PDB entry 1OD9 | X-ray diffraction, 2.10 A resolution | chain A

[Chain A]
Protein: Sialoadhesin
Organism: Mus musculus
Notes: fragment: domain one, ig-like v-type domain, residues 20-138
Reference sequence: Q62230 (SN_MOUSE); residues 1-119 here correspond to UniProt positions 20-138 (UniProt number = residue number + 19)
Chain sequence (119 residues; numbered 1 to 119; the number before each row is that of its first residue):
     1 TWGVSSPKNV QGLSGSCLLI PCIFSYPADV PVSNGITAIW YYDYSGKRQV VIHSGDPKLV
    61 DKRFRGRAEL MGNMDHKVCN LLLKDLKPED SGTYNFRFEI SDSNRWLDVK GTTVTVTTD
Swiss-Prot annotation at these positions:
  - binding site (N-acetylneuraminate): Tyr44, Arg97, Ser103 to Leu107
Disulfides: Cys22-Cys79
Small-molecule neighbours: me-a-N-benzoyl-amino-9-deoxy-neu5ac (BND; methyl 5-acetamido-3,5,9-trideoxy-9-[(phenylcarbonyl)amino]-D-glycero-alpha-D-galacto-non-2-ulopyranosidonic acid): Trp2, Tyr44, Arg97, Ser103, Arg105, Trp106, Leu107, Asp108, Val109
Reported in the primary citation:
  - binding site for me-a-N-benzoyl-amino-9-deoxy-neu5ac: Trp2, Tyr44, Arg97, Trp106, Leu107, Val109
  - conformationally variable residues (side-chain flip): Tyr44, Val109

[Overview]
Chain A binds me-a-N-benzoyl-amino-9-deoxy-neu5ac. Curated annotation (UniProt) lists 7
N-acetylneuraminate-binding residues. The paper reports a binding site for me-a-N-benzoyl-amino-9-deoxy-neu5ac
at Trp2, Tyr44 and Arg97 among others; conformational variability at Tyr44 and Val109.
Chain A is Sialoadhesin (Mus musculus); the structure, N-terminal of Sialoadhesin in complex with
Me-a-9-N-benzoyl-amino-9-deoxy-Neu5Ac (BENZ compound), was determined by X-ray diffraction, deposited together
with 1ODA and 1OD7.
